6T93 - chains E and J of the 10 polymer chains in the assembly; structure by electron microscopy, 3.49 A resolution.

Chain E:
Molecule: Histone H3.1
Source organism: Homo sapiens
UniProtKB: P68431 (H31_HUMAN); residue numbers follow UniProt; this construct covers 1-136
Chain sequence (139 residues; numbered -2 to 136; the number before each row is that of its first residue; numbers below 1 keep their minus sign (Gly-2 is residue -2)):
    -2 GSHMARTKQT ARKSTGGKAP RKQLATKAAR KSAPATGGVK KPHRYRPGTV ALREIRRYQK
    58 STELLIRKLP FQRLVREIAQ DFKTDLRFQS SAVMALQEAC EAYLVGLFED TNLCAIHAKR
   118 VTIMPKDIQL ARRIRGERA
Unresolved in the structure: -2 to 38, 135-136
Construct notes: expression tag (-2 to 0)
UniProt features mapped onto this chain:
  - modified residue: Arg3 (Asymmetric dimethylarginine), Thr4 (Phosphothreonine), Lys5 (Allysine), Gln6 (5-glutamyl dopamine), Thr7 (Phosphothreonine), Arg9 (Citrulline), Lys10 (N6,N6,N6-trimethyllysine), Ser11 (ADP-ribosylserine), Thr12 (Phosphothreonine), Lys15 (N6-(2-hydroxyisobutyryl)lysine), Arg18 (Asymmetric dimethylarginine), Lys19 (N6-(2-hydroxyisobutyryl)lysine), Lys24 (N6-(2-hydroxyisobutyryl)lysine), Arg27 (Citrulline), Lys28 (N6,N6,N6-trimethyllysine), Ser29 (ADP-ribosylserine), Lys37 (N6,N6,N6-trimethyllysine), Lys38 (N6-methyllysine), Tyr42 (Phosphotyrosine), Lys57 (N6,N6,N6-trimethyllysine) and 8 more in UniProt
  - lipidation: Lys19 (N6-decanoyllysine)
  - natural variant: Lys28 (K28M: In GLM), Lys37 (K37I: Found in pediatric undifferentiated soft tissue sarcoma samples; uncertain significance; K37M: Found in pediatric undifferentiated soft tissue sarcoma samples; uncertain significance)

Chain J:
Molecule: 153-nt DNA strand
Sequence (153 nucleotides; numbered -2 to 150; the number before each row is that of its first residue; numbers below 1 keep their minus sign (DA-2 is residue -2)):
    -2 ATCACAGGAT GTATATATCT GACACGTGCC TGGAGACTAG GGAGTAATCC CCTTGGCGGT
    58 TAAAACGCGG GGGACAGCGC GTACGTGCGT TTAAGCGGTG CTAGAGCTGT CTACGACCAA
   118 TTGAGCGGAT TTGCATAACA AAGTCTCCAG GAT
Unresolved in the structure: -2, 150

Chain E / chain J interface:
Residue-residue contacts (20; chain E residue first):
  Arg41(E) - DC144(J)  sugar contact
  Tyr42(E) - DC144(J)  phosphate contact
  Arg43(E) - DG69(J)  salt bridge to the phosphate
  Arg43(E) - DC144(J)  hydrogen bond to the phosphate
  Arg43(E) - DC145(J)  salt bridge to the phosphate
  Thr46(E) - DC144(J)  hydrogen bond to the phosphate
  Arg64(E) - DA60(J)  phosphate contact
  Arg64(E) - DA61(J)  salt bridge to the phosphate
  Arg73(E) - DT51(J)  salt bridge to the phosphate
  Arg84(E) - DT50(J)  sugar contact
  Arg84(E) - DT51(J)  phosphate contact
  Phe85(E) - DT50(J)  sugar contact
  Phe85(E) - DT51(J)  hydrogen bond to the phosphate
  Gln86(E) - DT50(J)  phosphate contact
  Ser87(E) - DT50(J)  hydrogen bond to the phosphate
  Lys116(E) - DA71(J)  phosphate contact
  Arg117(E) - DA71(J)  phosphate contact
  Arg117(E) - DC72(J)  phosphate contact
  Val118(E) - DA71(J)  hydrogen bond to the phosphate
  Thr119(E) - DA71(J)  hydrogen bond to the phosphate
Interface residues without a listed pair, chain J (11 interface residues in all): DG70, DT143

In short:
14 residues of chain E face 11 of chain J across their interface, with 6 hydrogen bonds and 4 salt bridges.
Among the polar pairs are Arg43(E)-DC144(J), Thr46(E)-DC144(J) and Phe85(E)-DT51(J).
Chain E is Histone H3.1 (Homo sapiens) and chain J is a 153-nt DNA strand; the structure, Nucleosome with
OCT4-SOX2 motif at SHL-6, was determined by electron microscopy.
